4PL6 - chains A and C; structure by X-ray diffraction, 1.68 A resolution.

[Chain A]
Molecule: At1g02740
Source organism: Arabidopsis thaliana
Reference sequence: Q4V3E2 (Q4V3E2_ARATH); residues 51-123 here = UniProt positions 51-123
Amino-acid sequence (75 residues; row label = number of the first residue in the row):
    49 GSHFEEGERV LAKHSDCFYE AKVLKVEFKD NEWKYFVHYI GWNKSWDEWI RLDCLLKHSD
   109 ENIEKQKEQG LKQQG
Unresolved in the structure: 49-50, 108-123
Differences from the reference sequence: expression tag (49-50)
Swiss-Prot annotation at these positions:
  - mutagenesis: Y87 (Y87A: Loss of H3K4me3/H3K36me3 binding capacity and loss of activity)
Reported in the primary citation:
  - binding site for H3K4me3 (chain C): H62, Y67, Y87, W90, W94
  - mutagenesis - Y87A: abolished binding to H3K4me3
  - mutagenesis - Y87A: abolished binding to H3K36me3
  - mutagenesis - Y87A: decreased localization to FT

[Chain C]
Molecule: H3K4me3
Amino-acid sequence (11 residues; each row starts with the number of its first residue):
     1 ARTKQTARKS T
Unresolved in the structure: 1-3, 5-11
Modified residues: K4 (N-trimethyllysine; M3L)

[How chain A and chain C interact]
Pairs across the interface - 5 pairs, chain A then chain C:
  H62(A) with K4(C)
  Y67(A) with K4(C)
  Y87(A) with K4(C)
  W90(A) with K4(C)
  W94(A) with K4(C)

[Overview]
5 residues of chain A and 1 residues of chain C are in contact. Curated annotation (UniProt) lists one
mutagenesis site on chain A. The paper reports a binding site for H3K4me3 (chain C) at H62(A), Y67(A) and
Y87(A) among others; Y87A of chain A abolishes binding to H3K4me3.
Here chain A is At1g02740 (Arabidopsis thaliana) and chain C is H3K4me3. Entry 4PL6 (Structure of the
chromodomain of MRG2 in complex with H3K4me3) was determined by X-ray diffraction (same publication as 4PLI
and 4PLL).
